Entry 8FRL (electron microscopy, 3.20 A resolution); this record covers chains B and G of the 4 polymer chains in the assembly.

== Chain B ==
Molecule: Lipopolysaccharide export system ATP-binding protein LptB
Source organism: Acinetobacter baylyi ADP1
UniProt: Q6FC66 (Q6FC66_ACIAD); numbering as in UniProt (aligned over 1-249)
Amino-acid sequence (257 residues; row label = number of the first residue in the row; numbers below 1 keep their minus sign (Met-7 is residue -7)):
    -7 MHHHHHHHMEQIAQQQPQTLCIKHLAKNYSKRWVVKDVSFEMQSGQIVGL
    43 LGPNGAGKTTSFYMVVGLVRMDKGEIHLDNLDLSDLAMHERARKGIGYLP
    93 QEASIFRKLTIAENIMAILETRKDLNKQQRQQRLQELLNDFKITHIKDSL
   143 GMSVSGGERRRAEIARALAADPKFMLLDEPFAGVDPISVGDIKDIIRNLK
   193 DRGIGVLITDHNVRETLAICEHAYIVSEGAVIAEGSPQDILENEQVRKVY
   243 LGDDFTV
Not modelled in the structure: -7 to 9, 248-249
Sequence notes: expression tag (-7 to 0)

== Chain G ==
Molecule: LPS export ABC transporter permease LptG
Source organism: Acinetobacter baylyi ADP1
UniProt: Q6FFD6 (Q6FFD6_ACIAD); residues 1-356 here = UniProt positions 1-356
Amino-acid sequence (356 residues; row label = number of the first residue in the row):
     1 MLARRIVAKHVTKTTALAMLGTTIVLVILQVLFTYLGELSNLKADYSAWQ
    51 AFLYVLWGAPRYLYEILPISALIGAILGLGTLASNSELIVMRSVGISLWR
   101 IVGWVIRSALVLVLLSFALSEWVVPYTNERANSVKSHQSVAALGEVRGYW
   151 SREGQRFIYVDYANSQGQLKRIQVVDFDDNYRLKSVTNAEQGQFVKDGQW
   201 LLNHSQQMAIQGQGDAVLANAAKQPFSLALQPKYVHMVTIDPEDLSFSQL
   251 VSFMNYMREYSQVPKTYQLAFWKKVASPFALITLVLVACSFIFGPLRQQS
   301 MGFRLVIALFIGLGFYYLQDFLGYASLVYNPSPAWFVLGPIVLMFVAGSY
   351 LLYRAR
Not modelled in the structure: 1-3, 138-144, 211-217, 356
Small-molecule neighbours:
  - JSG ((2R,4R,5R,6R)-6-[(1R)-1,2-bis(oxidanyl)ethyl]-2-[(2R,4R,5R,6R)-6-[(1R)-1,2-bis(oxidanyl)ethyl]-5-[(2S,3S,4R,5R,6R)-6-[(1S)-1,2-bis(oxidanyl)ethyl]-4-[(2R,3S,4R,5S,6R)-6-[(1S)-2-[(2S,3S,4S,5S,6R)-6-[(1S)-1,2-bis(oxidanyl)ethyl]-3,4,5-tris(oxidanyl)oxan-2-yl]oxy-1-oxidanyl-ethyl]-3,4-bis(oxidanyl)-5-phosphonooxy-oxan-2-yl]oxy-3-oxidanyl-5-phosphonooxy-oxan-2-yl]oxy-2-carboxy-2-[[(2R,3S,4R,5R,6R)-5-[[(3R)-3-dodecanoyloxytetradecanoyl]amino]-6-[[(2R,3S,4R,5R,6R)-3-oxidanyl-5-[[(3R)-3-oxidanyltetradecanoyl]amino]-4-[(3R)-3-oxidanyltetradecanoyl]oxy-6-phosphonooxy-oxan-2-yl]methoxy]-3-phosphonooxy-4-[(3R)-3-tetradecanoyloxytetradecanoyl]oxy-oxan-2-yl]methoxy]oxan-4-yl]oxy-4,5-bis(oxidanyl)oxane-2-carboxylic acid): Leu26, Leu29, Gln30, Phe33, Thr34, Arg61, Glu65, Ile66, Leu309, Phe310, Leu313, Tyr316, Tyr317
  - Y75 ((7S,10S,13S,17P)-10-(4-aminobutyl)-7-(3-aminopropyl)-17-(6-aminopyridin-3-yl)-20-chloro-13-[(1H-indol-3-yl)methyl]-12-methyl-6,7,9,10,12,13,15,16-octahydropyrido[2,3-b][1,5,8,11,14]benzothiatetraazacycloheptadecine-8,11,14(5H)-trione): Leu36, Leu39, Ser40
What the authors report for this chain:
  - binding site for Y75: Leu36

== Chain B / chain G interface ==
Contacting residue pairs (37):
  Met80(B) with Ile89(G); Arg92(G); Ser93(G)
  His81(B) with Arg92(G); Gly95(G); Ile96(G); Ser97(G)
  Ala84(B) with Arg92(G); Ser93(G); Gly95(G)
  Arg85(B) with Gly95(G), hydrogen bond (side chain-backbone)
  Ile88(B) with Ser93(G)
  Tyr90(B) with Ile89(G), hydrophobic; Ser93(G)
  Pro92(B) with Ser86(G); Val90(G), hydrophobic
  Glu94(B) with Ser86(G), hydrogen bond
  Ala95(B) with Asn85(G); Ser86(G)
  Ser96(B) with Asn85(G); Ser86(G); Val90(G)
  Phe98(B) with Glu87(G); Val90(G), hydrophobic
  Arg99(B) with Asn85(G), hydrogen bond (side chain-backbone); Glu87(G)
  Leu101(B) with Ile6(G), hydrophobic; His10(G)
  Glu105(B) with Ile6(G)
  Met108(B) with Ile6(G), hydrophobic
  Ala109(B) with Ile6(G), hydrophobic; Val7(G)
  Ile110(B) with Val94(G), hydrophobic
  Glu112(B) with Arg5(G); Ile6(G), hydrogen bond (side chain-backbone)
  Thr113(B) with Arg4(G)
  Arg158(B) with Val90(G)
Also at the interface, not in a pair above, chain B (24 interface residues in all): Gly89, Ile97, Lys100, Ala162
Also at the interface, not in a pair above, chain G (18 interface residues in all): Met91, Leu98

== Summary ==
24 residues of chain B face 18 of chain G across their interface; the contacts include 4 hydrogen bonds. Polar
pairs include Arg85(B)-Gly95(G), Glu94(B)-Ser86(G) and Arg99(B)-Asn85(G). Bound to chain G: compound Y75 and
compound JSG. From the paper: a binding site for Y75 at Leu36(G).
Chain B is Lipopolysaccharide export system ATP-binding protein LptB and chain G is LPS export ABC transporter
permease LptG, both from Acinetobacter baylyi ADP1; the structure, Acinetobacter baylyi LptB2FG bound to
lipopolysaccharide and a macrocyclic peptide, was determined by electron microscopy, deposited together with
8FRM, 8FRN, 8FRO, 8FRP, 8UFG and 8UFH.
